Entry 3J7N (electron microscopy, 3.80 A resolution); this record covers chains A and B of the 3 polymer chains in the assembly.

[Chain A (and B)]
Protein: Capsid protein
From: Brome mosaic virus
Notes: chain B of this document is another copy of the same molecule, construct and numbering; everything in this record applies to it too
Reference sequence: P03602 (CAPSD_BMV); residue numbers follow UniProt; this construct covers 1-189
Sequence (189 residues; each row starts with the number of its first residue):
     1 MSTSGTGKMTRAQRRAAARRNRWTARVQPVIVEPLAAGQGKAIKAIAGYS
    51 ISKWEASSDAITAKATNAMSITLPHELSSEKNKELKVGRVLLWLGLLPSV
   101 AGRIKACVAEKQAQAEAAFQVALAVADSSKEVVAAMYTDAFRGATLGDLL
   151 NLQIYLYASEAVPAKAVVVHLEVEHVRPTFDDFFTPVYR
Disordered / not traced: 1-40 (chain B: 1-24)

[Interface between chain A and chain B]
Pairs across the interface - 13 pairs, chain A then chain B:
  E110(A) with E80(B)
  L123(A) with T185(B)
  K130(A) with Y188(B), hydrogen bond
  D139(A) with F180(B); F184(B)
  A140(A) with K81(B)
  F141(A) with E80(B)
  R142(A) with K81(B), hydrogen bond (backbone-side chain); F180(B)
  G143(A) with K81(B)
  D148(A) with E80(B); E84(B)
  L152(A) with E80(B)
Other interface residues (no listed pair), chain A (13 interface residues in all): A124, A144, T145
Other interface residues (no listed pair), chain B (10 interface residues in all): F183, P186, V187

[Summary]
13 residues of chain A face 10 of chain B across their interface; the contacts include 2 hydrogen bonds. Polar
pairs include K130(A)-Y188(B) and R142(A)-K81(B).
Chain A and chain B are both Capsid protein (Brome mosaic virus); the structure, Virus model of brome mosaic
virus (second half data set), was determined by electron microscopy together with 3J7L and 3J7M from the same
study.
